9F9O - chains A and F of the 7 polymer chains in the assembly; structure by electron microscopy, 3.00 A resolution.

# Chain A (and F)
Name: Large T antigen
Source organism: Betapolyomavirus macacae
Notes: EC 3.6.4.-; chain F of this document is another copy of the same molecule, construct and numbering; everything in this record applies to it too
UniProt: P03070 (LT_SV40); numbering as in UniProt (aligned over 266-627)
Sequence (362 residues; numbered 266 to 627; the number before each row is that of its first residue):
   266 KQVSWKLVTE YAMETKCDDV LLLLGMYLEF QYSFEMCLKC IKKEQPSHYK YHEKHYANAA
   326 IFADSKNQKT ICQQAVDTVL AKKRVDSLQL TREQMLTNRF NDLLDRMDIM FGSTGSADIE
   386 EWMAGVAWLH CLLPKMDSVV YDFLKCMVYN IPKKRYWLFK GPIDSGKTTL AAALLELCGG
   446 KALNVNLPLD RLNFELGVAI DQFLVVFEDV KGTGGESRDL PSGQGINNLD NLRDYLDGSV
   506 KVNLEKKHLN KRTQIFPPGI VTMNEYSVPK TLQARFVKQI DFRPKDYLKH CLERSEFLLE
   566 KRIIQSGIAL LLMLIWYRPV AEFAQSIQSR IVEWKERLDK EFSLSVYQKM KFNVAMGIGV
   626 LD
Ligand contacts: ATP (adenosine-5'-triphosphate): W393, L397, P427, I428, D429, S430, G431, K432, T433, T434, D474, N529, R548, P549, K550, L553, K554, L557, L564
Curated features (UniProtKB/Swiss-Prot):
  - binding site (Zn(2+)): C302, C305, H313, H317
  - binding site (ATP): G426 to T433

# Interface between chain A and chain F
Contacting residue pairs (24; chain A residue first):
  W270(A) with K331(F)
  K271(A) with D329(F), salt bridge
  Q339(A) with S330(F), hydrogen bond (side chain-backbone); K331(F); Q333(F), hydrogen bond
  D342(A) with K334(F), salt bridge
  T343(A) with L293(F)
  A346(A) with L286(F); G290(F)
  R349(A) with D284(F), salt bridge; L286(F); L287(F)
  V350(A) with L287(F); G290(F); M291(F); E294(F)
  L353(A) with L287(F), hydrophobic
  Q354(A) with M291(F); K304(F), hydrogen bond; Q310(F)
  D455(A) with H513(F), salt bridge
  S504(A) with R371(F)
  N515(A) with D284(F), hydrogen bond; V285(F)
Interface residues without a listed pair, chain A (18 interface residues in all): L345, K418, K419, L514, R517
Interface residues without a listed pair, chain F (21 interface residues in all): L289, N332, E565, R567

# Summary
Chain A and chain F form an interface of 18 and 21 residues respectively; the contacts include 4 hydrogen
bonds and 4 salt bridges. Polar contacts include K271(A)-D329(F), D342(A)-K334(F) and R349(A)-D284(F). Chain A
binds ATP.
Both chains are Large T antigen (Betapolyomavirus macacae). Entry 9F9O (Active SV40 LTAg complex with DNA (3D
variability component_001, frame_015)) was determined by electron microscopy, deposited together with 9EVH,
9EVP, 9F3T, 9F3U, 9F5I, 9F73 and 14 further entries.
